Entry 5BOU (X-ray diffraction, 2.60 A resolution); this record covers chains I and Y of the 28 polymer chains in the assembly.

Chain I:
Molecule: Proteasome subunit beta type-3
Source organism: Saccharomyces cerevisiae S288c
Notes: EC 3.4.25.1
UniProt: P25451 (PSB3_YEAST); residues 0-204 here correspond to UniProt positions 1-205 (UniProt number = residue number + 1)
Sequence (205 residues; row label = number of the first residue in the row; numbering starts at 0):
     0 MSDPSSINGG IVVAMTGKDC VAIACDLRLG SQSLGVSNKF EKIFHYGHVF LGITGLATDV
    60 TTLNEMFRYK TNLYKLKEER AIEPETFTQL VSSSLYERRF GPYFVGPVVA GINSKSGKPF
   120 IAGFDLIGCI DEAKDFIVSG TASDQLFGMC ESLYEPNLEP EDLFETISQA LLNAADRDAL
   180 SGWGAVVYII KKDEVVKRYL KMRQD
Unresolved in the structure: 0
Curated features (UniProtKB/Swiss-Prot):
  - modified residue: Ser30 (Phosphoserine)
  - cross-link: Lys69 (Glycyl lysine isopeptide (Lys-Gly) (interchain with G-Cter in ubiquitin))
Ion coordination: Mg2+ site 1: Ala174, Asp177, Ser180; Mg2+ site 2: Asp204 (shared with Ala165(Y), Asp168(Y), Ser171(Y) of chain Y)

Chain Y:
Molecule: Proteasome subunit beta type-5
Source organism: Saccharomyces cerevisiae S288c
Notes: EC 3.4.25.1
UniProt: P30656 (PSB5_YEAST); residues 1-212 here correspond to UniProt positions 76-287 (UniProt number = residue number + 75)
Sequence (212 residues; each row starts with the number of its first residue):
     1 TTTLAFRFQG GIIVAVDSRA TAGNWVASQT VKKVIEINPF LLGTMAGGAA DCQFWETWLG
    61 SQCRLHELRE KERISVAAAS KILSNLVYQY KGAGLSMGTM ICGYTRKEGP TIYYVDSDGT
   121 RLKGDIFCVG SGQTFAYGVL DSNYKWDLSV EDALYLGKRS ILAAAHRDAY SGGSVNLYHV
   181 TEDGWIYHGN HDVGELFWKV KEEEGSFNNV IG
Ion coordination: Mg2+: Ala165, Asp168, Ser171 (shared with Asp204(I) of chain I)

Chain I / chain Y interface:
Residue-residue contacts (45; chain I residue first):
  Ser5(I) - Asn24(Y)
  Arg27(I) - Ala169(Y)
  Ser32(I) - Arg167(Y)
  Ser32(I) - Asp168(Y)
  Ser32(I) - Ala169(Y)  hydrogen bond (backbone-backbone)
  Ser32(I) - Tyr170(Y)
  Leu33(I) - Phe135(Y)  hydrophobic
  Leu33(I) - Arg167(Y)
  Gly34(I) - Arg167(Y)  hydrogen bond (backbone-side chain)
  Asn37(I) - Asn209(Y)
  Asn37(I) - Val210(Y)
  Lys38(I) - Asn209(Y)  hydrogen bond (side chain-backbone)
  Gln144(I) - Trp25(Y)
  Asp175(I) - Gln29(Y)  hydrogen bond (backbone-side chain)
  Arg176(I) - Trp25(Y)
  Arg176(I) - Val26(Y)  hydrogen bond (side chain-backbone)
  Arg176(I) - Ala27(Y)  hydrogen bond (side chain-backbone)
  Arg176(I) - Ser28(Y)
  Asp177(I) - Asn24(Y)
  Asp177(I) - Val26(Y)
  Ala178(I) - Asn24(Y)  hydrogen bond (backbone-backbone)
  Ala178(I) - Val26(Y)
  Ala178(I) - Ala169(Y)
  Ala178(I) - Tyr170(Y)  hydrophobic
  Leu179(I) - Asn24(Y)
  Leu179(I) - Ala169(Y)  hydrophobic
  Trp182(I) - His166(Y)  hydrogen bond (side chain-backbone)
  Trp182(I) - Arg167(Y)
  Lys200(I) - Trp198(Y)
  Lys200(I) - Gly212(Y)  hydrogen bond (side chain-backbone)
  Met201(I) - Trp198(Y)
  Arg202(I) - Gly173(Y)  hydrogen bond (side chain-backbone)
  Arg202(I) - Asp192(Y)  salt bridge
  Arg202(I) - Val193(Y)
  Arg202(I) - Gly194(Y)
  Gln203(I) - His166(Y)  hydrogen bond (backbone-side chain)
  Gln203(I) - Phe197(Y)
  Gln203(I) - Trp198(Y)
  Gln203(I) - Val210(Y)
  Asp204(I) - Arg19(Y)  salt bridge
  Asp204(I) - Ala165(Y)
  Asp204(I) - Ser171(Y)
  Asp204(I) - Gly172(Y)
  Asp204(I) - Gly173(Y)  hydrogen bond (side chain-backbone)
  Asp204(I) - Val193(Y)
Interface residues without a listed pair, chain I (21 interface residues in all): Gln31, Val35
Interface residues without a listed pair, chain Y (26 interface residues in all): Ile211

Overview:
The interface between chain I and chain Y involves 21 residues on one side and 26 on the other; the contacts
include 12 hydrogen bonds and 2 salt bridges. Among the polar pairs are Arg202(I)-Asp192(Y),
Asp204(I)-Arg19(Y) and Gly34(I)-Arg167(Y).
Chain I is Proteasome subunit beta type-3 and chain Y is Proteasome subunit beta type-5, both from
Saccharomyces cerevisiae S288c; the structure, Yeast 20S proteasome in complex with a beta1 / beta2 specific
non-peptidic sulfonamide Ligand, was determined by X-ray diffraction.
